3NNA - chains A and B; structure by X-ray diffraction, 1.90 A resolution.

[Chain A]
Molecule: CUGBP Elav-like family member 1
From: Homo sapiens
Notes: fragment: RRM1-RRM2 domain
UniProtKB: Q92879 (CELF1_HUMAN); residues 14-187 here = UniProt positions 14-187
Sequence (175 residues; row label = number of the first residue in the row):
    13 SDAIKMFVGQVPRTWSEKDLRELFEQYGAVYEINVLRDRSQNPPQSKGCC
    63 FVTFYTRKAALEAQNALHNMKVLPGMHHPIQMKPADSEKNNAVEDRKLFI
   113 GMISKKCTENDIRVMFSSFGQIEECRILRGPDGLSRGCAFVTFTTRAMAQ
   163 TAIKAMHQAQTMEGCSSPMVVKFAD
Construct notes: expression tag (13)
Modified residues: Mse-18, Mse-82, Mse-88, Mse-94, Mse-114, Mse-127, Mse-160, Mse-168, Mse-174, Mse-181 (selenomethionine; parent Met)
Curated features (UniProtKB/Swiss-Prot):
  - modified residue: Ser-179 (Phosphoserine)
  - cross-link: Lys-109 (Glycyl lysine isopeptide (Lys-Gly) (interchain with G-Cter in SUMO2))
  - mutagenesis: Phe-63 (F63L: Does not reduce RNA-binding; when associated with D-331 and F-472. Abolishes ARE/EDEN-dependent deadenylation; when associated with D-331 and F-472)
Reported in the primary citation:
  - binding site for the 12-nt RNA strand (chain B): Phe-111, Mse-114, Cys-150, Phe-152, Val-182, Asp-187

[Chain B]
Molecule: 12-nt RNA strand
Sequence (12 nucleotides; each row starts with the number of its first residue; numbering starts at 0):
     0 GUUGUUUUGUUU
Disordered / not traced: 0, 6-11

[How chain A and chain B interact]
Contacting residue pairs - 21 pairs, chain A then chain B:
  Lys-109(A) / U5(B)  hydrogen bond to the base
  Phe-111(A) / G3(B)  base contact
  Phe-111(A) / U4(B)  stacking on the base
  Gly-113(A) / G3(B)  base contact
  Mse-114(A) / U2(B)  base contact
  Mse-114(A) / G3(B)  hydrogen bond to the base
  Arg-138(A) / U5(B)  hydrogen bond to the base
  Leu-140(A) / U4(B)  sugar contact
  Arg-148(A) / G3(B)  base contact
  Gly-149(A) / G3(B)  base contact
  Cys-150(A) / G3(B)  sugar contact
  Phe-152(A) / U4(B)  sugar contact
  Phe-152(A) / U5(B)  base contact
  Ser-178(A) / U2(B)  hydrogen bond to the phosphate
  Ser-179(A) / U2(B)  base contact
  Val-182(A) / U2(B)  base contact
  Val-182(A) / G3(B)  base contact
  Lys-184(A) / U4(B)  hydrogen bond to the base
  Ala-186(A) / U4(B)  base contact
  Asp-187(A) / U4(B)  hydrogen bond to the base
  Asp-187(A) / U5(B)  phosphate contact
Also at the interface, not in a pair above, chain A (18 interface residues in all): Lys-117, Pro-180
Also at the interface, not in a pair above, chain B (5 interface residues in all): U1

[Overview]
18 residues of chain A and 5 residues of chain B are in contact; the contacts include 6 hydrogen bonds and 1
aromatic stacking contact. Polar pairs include Lys-109(A)/U5(B), Mse-114(A)/G3(B) and Arg-138(A)/U5(B). The
paper reports a binding site for the 12-nt RNA strand (chain B) at Phe-111(A), Mse-114(A) and Cys-150(A) among
others.
Here chain A is CUGBP Elav-like family member 1 (Homo sapiens) and chain B is a 12-nt RNA strand. Entry 3NNA
(Crystal Structure of CUGBP1 RRM1/2-RNA Complex) was determined by X-ray diffraction (same publication as
3NMR, 3NNC and 3NNH).
